PDB entry 7RP3 | X-ray diffraction, 2.00 A resolution | chains H and I of the 3 polymer chains in the assembly

Chain H:
Molecule: immunoglobulin IgG heavy chain
From: Homo sapiens
Chain sequence (226 residues; each row starts with the number of its first residue; a row labelled like 82A-82C holds insertion residues (82A, then the next letters in order)):
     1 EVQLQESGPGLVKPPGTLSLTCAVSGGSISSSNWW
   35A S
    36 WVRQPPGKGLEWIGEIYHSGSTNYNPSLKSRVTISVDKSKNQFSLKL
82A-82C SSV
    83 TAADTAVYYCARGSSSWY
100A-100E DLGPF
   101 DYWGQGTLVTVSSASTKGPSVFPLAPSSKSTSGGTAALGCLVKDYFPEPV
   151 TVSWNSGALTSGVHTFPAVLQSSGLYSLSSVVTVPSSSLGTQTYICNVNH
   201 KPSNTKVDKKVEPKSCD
Disordered / not traced: 128-133, 187-189, 214-217
Cystine bridges: Cys22-Cys92, Cys140-Cys196

Chain I:
Molecule: immunoglobulin IgG light chain
From: Homo sapiens
Chain sequence (215 residues; row label = number of the first residue in the row; note: 1 number in that range is skipped by the numbering (no residue carries it; nothing is unmodelled there); a row labelled like 27A-27B holds insertion residues (27A, then the next letters in order)):
     2 SVLTQPPS
    11 ASGTPGQRVTISCSGSS
27A-27B SN
    28 IGSNYVYWYQQLPGTAPKLLIYRNNQRPSGVPDRFSGSKSGTSASLAISG
    78 LRSEDEADYYCAAWDERL
95A-95B SG
    96 WVFGGGTKLTVLGQPKAAPSVTLFPPSSEELQANKATLVCLISDFYPGAV
   146 TVAWKADSSPVKAGVETTTPSKQSNNKYAASSYLSLTPEQWKSHRSYSCQ
   196 VTHEGSTVEKTVAPTECS
Disordered / not traced: 211-213
Cystine bridges: Cys23-Cys88, Cys135-Cys194

How chain H and chain I interact:
Contacting residue pairs (66; chain H residue first):
  Gln39(H) with Gln38(I), hydrogen bond; Tyr87(I), hydrogen bond
  Gly42(H) with Thr164(I), hydrogen bond (backbone-side chain)
  Lys43(H) with Tyr87(I), hydrogen bond (backbone-side chain)
  Gly44(H) with Tyr87(I)
  Leu45(H) with Pro44(I), hydrophobic; Tyr87(I), hydrophobic; Phe98(I)
  Trp47(H) with Gly95B(I); Trp96(I); Phe98(I)
  Glu50(H) with Trp91(I); Trp96(I), hydrogen bond
  Pro61(H) with Leu95(I)
  Tyr91(H) with Gln38(I), hydrogen bond; Thr42(I); Ala43(I), hydrophobic; Pro44(I)
  Ser96(H) with Trp96(I)
  Tyr100(H) with Tyr49(I), hydrogen bond; Gln53(I)
  Asp100A(H) with Tyr34(I), hydrogen bond; Tyr49(I); Arg50(I), salt bridge
  Leu100B(H) with Tyr34(I); Leu46(I); Tyr49(I)
  Gly100C(H) with Tyr34(I)
  Pro100D(H) with Tyr36(I); Trp96(I)
  Phe100E(H) with Tyr36(I), hydrogen bond (backbone-side chain); Phe98(I), hydrophobic
  Trp103(H) with Pro44(I), hydrogen bond (side chain-backbone)
  Gly104(H) with Ala43(I)
  Phe122(H) with Ser122(I); Glu124(I); Glu125(I)
  Pro123(H) with Ser122(I); Glu124(I)
  Ala125(H) with Phe119(I)
  Ala137(H) with Thr117(I); Phe119(I)
  Leu138(H) with Phe119(I), hydrophobic
  Leu141(H) with Thr132(I); Tyr178(I), hydrophobic
  Lys143(H) with Glu125(I); Thr132(I), hydrogen bond
  His164(H) with Lys167(I); Gln168(I); Ala174(I)
  Phe166(H) with Leu136(I), hydrophobic; Ala174(I), hydrophobic; Ala175(I); Ser176(I)
  Pro167(H) with Thr163(I); Ser166(I)
  Val169(H) with Glu161(I); Thr163(I); Tyr178(I), hydrophobic
  Leu170(H) with Glu161(I)
  Gln171(H) with Ser180(I)
  Leu178(H) with Tyr178(I)
  Ser179(H) with Val134(I); Tyr178(I), hydrogen bond (backbone-side chain)
  Val181(H) with Leu136(I), hydrophobic
  Lys209(H) with Glu124(I), salt bridge
Other interface residues (no listed pair), chain H (42 interface residues in all): Val37, Glu46, Asn58, Tyr59, Leu124, Asp144, Ala168
Other interface residues (no listed pair), chain I (39 interface residues in all): Ser95A, Gly100, Lys130, Ile137

In short:
The interface between chain H and chain I involves 42 residues on one side and 39 on the other, with 12
hydrogen bonds and 2 salt bridges. Among the polar pairs are Asp100A(H)-Arg50(I), Lys209(H)-Glu124(I) and
Gln39(H)-Gln38(I).
Chain H is immunoglobulin IgG heavy chain and chain I is immunoglobulin IgG light chain, both from Homo
sapiens; the structure, Crystal structure of GNE-1952 alkylated KRAS G12C in complex with 2H11 CLAMP, was
determined by X-ray diffraction together with 7MDP, 7RP2 and 7RP4 from the same study.
